4Y8O - chains O and U of the 32 polymer chains in the assembly; structure by X-ray diffraction, 2.70 A resolution.

# Chain O
Protein: Proteasome subunit alpha type-2
From: Saccharomyces cerevisiae (strain ATCC 204508 / S288c)
Notes: EC 3.4.25.1
UniProt: P23639 (PSA2_YEAST); residue numbers follow UniProt; this construct covers 1-250
Chain sequence (250 residues; row label = number of the first residue in the row):
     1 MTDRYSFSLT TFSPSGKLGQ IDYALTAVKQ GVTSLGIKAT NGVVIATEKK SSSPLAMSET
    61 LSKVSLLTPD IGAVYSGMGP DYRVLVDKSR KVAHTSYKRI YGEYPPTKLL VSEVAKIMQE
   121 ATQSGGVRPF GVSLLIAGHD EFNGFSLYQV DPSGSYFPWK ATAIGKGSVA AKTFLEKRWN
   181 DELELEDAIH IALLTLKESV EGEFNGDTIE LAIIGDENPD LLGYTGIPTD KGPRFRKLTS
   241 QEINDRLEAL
UniProt features mapped onto this chain:
  - cross-link: Lys108 (Glycyl lysine isopeptide (Lys-Gly) (interchain with G-Cter in ubiquitin))

# Chain U
Protein: Proteasome subunit alpha type-1
From: Saccharomyces cerevisiae (strain ATCC 204508 / S288c)
Notes: EC 3.4.25.1
UniProt: P21243 (PSA1_YEAST); residues -8 to 243 here correspond to UniProt positions 1-252 (UniProt number = residue number + 9)
Chain sequence (252 residues; numbered -8 to 243; the number before each row is that of its first residue; numbers below 1 keep their minus sign (Met-8 is residue -8)):
    -8 MSGAAAASAA GYDRHITIFS PEGRLYQVEY AFKATNQTNI NSLAVRGKDC TVVISQKKVP
    52 DKLLDPTTVS YIFCISRTIG MVVNGPIPDA RNAALRAKAE AAEFRYKYGY DMPCDVLAKR
   112 MANLSQIYTQ RAYMRPLGVI LTFVSVDEEL GPSIYKTDPA GYYVGYKATA TGPKQQEITT
   172 NLENHFKKSK IDHINEESWE KVVEFAITHM IDALGTEFSK NDLEVGVATK DKFFTLSAEN
   232 IEERLVAIAE QD
Disordered / not traced: -8 to 1, 243

# Interface between chain O and chain U
Residue-residue contacts - 69 pairs, chain O then chain U:
  Asp3(O) with Tyr124(U)
  Tyr5(O) with Ile7(U); Ala123(U), hydrophobic; Tyr124(U), hydrophobic
  Leu9(O) with Ile9(U), hydrophobic; Ala123(U), hydrophobic
  Gln20(O) with Ile9(U); Phe10(U), hydrogen bond (side chain-backbone)
  Tyr23(O) with Phe10(U), hydrophobic; Ser11(U); Pro12(U), hydrophobic; Gly14(U)
  Ala24(O) with Phe10(U), hydrophobic
  Thr26(O) with Pro12(U); Glu13(U); Gly14(U)
  Ala27(O) with Gly14(U)
  Ser52(O) with Tyr153(U), hydrogen bond
  Ser53(O) with Thr170(U)
  Pro54(O) with Lys158(U); Glu174(U)
  Leu55(O) with Tyr157(U); Lys158(U), hydrogen bond (backbone-backbone); Ala159(U); Thr170(U); Leu173(U), hydrophobic; Phe177(U), hydrophobic
  Ala56(O) with Gly156(U); Tyr157(U), hydrophobic
  Met57(O) with Arg37(U); Val155(U); Gly156(U), hydrogen bond (backbone-backbone); Tyr157(U); Lys158(U)
  Thr60(O) with Tyr146(U); Val155(U); Gly156(U), hydrogen bond (side chain-backbone)
  Leu61(O) with Tyr153(U); Tyr154(U); Val155(U), hydrophobic
  Met78(O) with Phe10(U), hydrophobic; Leu16(U), hydrophobic
  Pro80(O) with Gln117(U); Ala151(U); Gly152(U); Tyr153(U)
  Asp81(O) with Gln117(U)
  Arg83(O) with Lys110(U); Ala113(U), hydrogen bond (side chain-backbone); Asn114(U); Gly152(U), hydrogen bond (side chain-backbone); Tyr154(U)
  Val84(O) with Asn114(U); Gln117(U)
  Asp87(O) with Lys110(U), salt bridge; Asn114(U)
  Gly126(O) with Arg122(U); Ala123(U), hydrogen bond (backbone-backbone)
  Val127(O) with Gln121(U); Arg122(U)
  Arg128(O) with Thr8(U); Phe10(U); Leu16(U); Thr120(U), hydrogen bond (side chain-backbone); Gln121(U), hydrogen bond (backbone-backbone)
  Pro129(O) with Phe10(U); Gln121(U)
  Phe130(O) with Gln121(U)
  Gly131(O) with Phe10(U)
Interface residues without a listed pair, chain O (30 interface residues in all): Thr2, Ala121
Interface residues without a listed pair, chain U (34 interface residues in all): Thr160

# In short
The interface between chain O and chain U involves 30 residues on one side and 34 on the other, with 10
hydrogen bonds and 1 salt bridge. Polar pairs include Asp87(O)-Lys110(U), Gln20(O)-Phe10(U) and
Ser52(O)-Tyr153(U).
Here chain O is Proteasome subunit alpha type-2 and chain U is Proteasome subunit alpha type-1, both from
Saccharomyces cerevisiae (strain ATCC 204508 / S288c). Entry 4Y8O (Yeast 20S proteasome beta7-delta7_Cter
mutant in complex with Ac-PAF-ep) was determined by X-ray diffraction, deposited together with 4Y69, 4Y6A,
4Y6V, 4Y6Z, 4Y70, 4Y74 and 34 further entries.
